Entry 3ZGE (X-ray diffraction, 2.49 A resolution); this record covers chains A and B.

== Chain A (and B) ==
Molecule: C4 phosphoenolpyruvate carboxylase
From: Flaveria trinervia
Notes: EC 4.1.1.31; chain B of this document is another copy of the same molecule, construct and numbering; everything in this record applies to it too
Reference sequence: P30694 (CAPPA_FLATR); numbering as in UniProt (aligned over 1-966)
Sequence (990 residues; numbered -23 to 966; the number before each row is that of its first residue; numbers below 1 keep their minus sign (Met-23 is residue -23)):
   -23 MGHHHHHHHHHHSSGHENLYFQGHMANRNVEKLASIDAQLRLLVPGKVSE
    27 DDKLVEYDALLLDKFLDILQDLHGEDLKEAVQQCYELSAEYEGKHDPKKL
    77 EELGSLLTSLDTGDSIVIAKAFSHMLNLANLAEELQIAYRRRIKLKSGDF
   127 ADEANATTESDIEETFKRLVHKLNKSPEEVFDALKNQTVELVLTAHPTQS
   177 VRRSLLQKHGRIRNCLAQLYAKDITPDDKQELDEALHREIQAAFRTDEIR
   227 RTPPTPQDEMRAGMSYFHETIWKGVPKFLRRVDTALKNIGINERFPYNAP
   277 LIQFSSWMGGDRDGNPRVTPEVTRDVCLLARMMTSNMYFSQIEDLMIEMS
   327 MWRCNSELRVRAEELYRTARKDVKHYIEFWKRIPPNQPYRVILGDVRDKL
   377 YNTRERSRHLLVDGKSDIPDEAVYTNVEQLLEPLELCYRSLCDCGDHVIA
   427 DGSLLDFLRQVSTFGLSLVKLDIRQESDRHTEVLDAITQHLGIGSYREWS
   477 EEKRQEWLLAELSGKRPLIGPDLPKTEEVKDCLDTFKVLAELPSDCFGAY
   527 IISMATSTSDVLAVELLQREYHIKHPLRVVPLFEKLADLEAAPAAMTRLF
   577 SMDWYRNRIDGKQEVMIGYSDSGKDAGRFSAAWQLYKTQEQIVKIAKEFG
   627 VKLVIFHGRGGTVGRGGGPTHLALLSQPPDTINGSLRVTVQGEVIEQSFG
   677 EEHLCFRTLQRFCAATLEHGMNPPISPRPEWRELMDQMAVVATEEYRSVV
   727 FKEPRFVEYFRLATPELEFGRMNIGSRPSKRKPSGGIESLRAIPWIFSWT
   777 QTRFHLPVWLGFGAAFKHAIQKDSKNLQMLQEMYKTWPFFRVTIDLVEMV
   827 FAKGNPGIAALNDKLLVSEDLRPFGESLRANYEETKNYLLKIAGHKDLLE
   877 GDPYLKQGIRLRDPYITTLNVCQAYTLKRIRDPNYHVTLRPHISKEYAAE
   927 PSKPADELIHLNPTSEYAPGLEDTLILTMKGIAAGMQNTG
Disordered / not traced: -23 to 7, 198, 345-350, 748-760, 923-945 (chain B: -23 to 7, 198-199, 225-227, 330, 343-349, 748-760, 922-943)
Construct notes: expression tag (-23 to 0)
Ligand contacts: aspartic acid (ASP): Arg641, Pro645, Gln673, Met825, Lys829, Leu881, Arg888, Met962, Gln963, Asn964
UniProt features mapped onto this chain:
  - active site: His172, Lys600, Arg641
  - binding site (D-glucose 6-phosphate): Trp283, Arg450, Asp597, Arg635, Thr665, Arg753, Arg767 to Ile769
  - binding site (L-aspartate): Arg641, Gln673, Lys829, Arg888, Asn964
  - modified residue: Ser11 (Phosphoserine)
  - mutagenesis: Arg450 (R450G: Loss of catalytic activity), Lys600 (K600R/T: Decreased bicarbonate-binding and lower catalytic activity), Arg767 (R767G: Loss of catalytic activity), Ser774 (S774A: Alteration of C4-specific kinetics, but no effect on L-malate tolerance), Lys829 (K829G: Decreased substrate binding and lower catalytic activity)
Reported in the primary citation:
  - binding site for aspartic acid: Arg641, Lys829, Arg888, Asn964
  - specificity-determining residues: Gly884

== Chain A / chain B interface ==
Residue-residue contacts (17):
  Ser25(A) with Lys120(B), hydrogen bond
  Arg117(A) with Arg117(B)
  Lys120(A) with Ser25(B), hydrogen bond; Tyr880(B), hydrogen bond
  Leu121(A) with Pro879(B), hydrophobic; Tyr880(B)
  Lys148(A) with Gly870(B); Lys872(B), hydrogen bond (backbone-side chain); Glu876(B), salt bridge
  Asn150(A) with Lys872(B)
  Lys872(A) with His147(B); Lys148(B), hydrogen bond (side chain-backbone); Asn150(B), hydrogen bond
  Asp873(A) with His147(B), salt bridge
  Pro879(A) with Leu121(B), hydrophobic
  Tyr880(A) with Lys120(B), hydrogen bond; Leu121(B)
Also at the interface, not in a pair above, chain A (15 interface residues in all): Lys23, His147, Arg704, Glu808, Glu876
Also at the interface, not in a pair above, chain B (16 interface residues in all): Lys23, Arg116, Arg704, Glu808

== In short ==
15 residues of chain A face 16 of chain B across their interface; the contacts include 7 hydrogen bonds and 2
salt bridges. Among the polar pairs are Lys148(A)-Glu876(B), Asp873(A)-His147(B) and Ser25(A)-Lys120(B). The
paper reports a binding site for aspartic acid at Arg641(A), Lys829(A) and Arg888(A) among others; the
specificity determinant Gly884(A).
Both chains are C4 phosphoenolpyruvate carboxylase (Flaveria trinervia). Entry 3ZGE (Greater efficiency of
photosynthetic carbon fixation due to single amino acid substitution) was determined by X-ray diffraction,
deposited together with 3ZGB.
